6S8U - chains A and B; structure by X-ray diffraction, 3.67 A resolution.

[Chain A]
Name: Erythrocyte membrane protein 1
Source organism: Plasmodium falciparum
UniProt: E0A3B3 (E0A3B3_PLAFA); residues 733-1201 here = UniProt positions 733-1201
Amino-acid sequence (469 residues; numbered 733 to 1201; the number before each row is that of its first residue):
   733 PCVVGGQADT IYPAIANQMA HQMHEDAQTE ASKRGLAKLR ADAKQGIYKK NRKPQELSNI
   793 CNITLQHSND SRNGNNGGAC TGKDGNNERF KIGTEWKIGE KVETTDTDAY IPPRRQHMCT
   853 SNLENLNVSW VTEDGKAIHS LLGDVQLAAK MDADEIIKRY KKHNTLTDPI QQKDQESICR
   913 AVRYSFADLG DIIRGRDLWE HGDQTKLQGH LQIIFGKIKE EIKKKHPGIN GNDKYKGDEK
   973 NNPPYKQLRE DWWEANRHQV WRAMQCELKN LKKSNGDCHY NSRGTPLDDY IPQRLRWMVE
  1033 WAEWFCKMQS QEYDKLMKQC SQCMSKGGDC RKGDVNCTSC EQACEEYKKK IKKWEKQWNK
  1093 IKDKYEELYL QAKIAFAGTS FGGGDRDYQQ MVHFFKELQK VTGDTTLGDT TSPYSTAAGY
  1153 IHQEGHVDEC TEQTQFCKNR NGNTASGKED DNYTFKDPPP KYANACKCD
Unresolved in the structure: 735-740, 957-962, 1058-1060, 1172-1196, 1201
Disulfides: Cys734-Cys1169, Cys793-Cys998, Cys812-Cys851, Cys911-Cys1010, Cys1038-Cys1162, Cys1052-Cys1072, Cys1055-Cys1062, Cys1069-Cys1200, Cys1076-Cys1198
What the authors report for this chain:
  - conformationally variable residues (loop rearrangement): Asn805 to Gly809, Lys833 to Asp840, Ala1107 to Asp1117

[Chain B]
Name: Intercellular adhesion molecule 1
Source organism: Homo sapiens
UniProt: P05362 (ICAM1_HUMAN); residues 1-185 here correspond to UniProt positions 28-212 (UniProt number = residue number + 27)
Amino-acid sequence (186 residues; row label = number of the first residue in the row):
     1 QTSVSPSKVI LPRGGSVLVT CSTSCDQPKL LGIETPLPKK ELLLPGNNRK VYELSNVQED
    61 SQPMCYSNCP DGQSTAKTFL TVYWTPERVE LAPLPSWQPV GKNLTLRCQV EGGAPRANLT
   121 VVLLRGEKEL KREPAVGEPA EVTTTVLVRR DHHGANFSCR TELDLRPQGL ELFENTSAPY
   181 QLQTFG
Disulfides: Cys21-Cys65, Cys25-Cys69, Cys108-Cys159
Glycans and other covalent adducts: N-acetylglucosamine (NAG) linked to Asn118, Asn156, Asn175
Sequence notes: expression tag (186)
Swiss-Prot annotation at these positions:
  - motif: Arg125 to Glu127 (Cell attachment site)
  - glycosylation (N-linked (GlcNAc...) asparagine): Asn103, Asn118 (complex), Asn156, Asn175

[Interface between chain A and chain B]
Pairs across the interface - 39 pairs, chain A then chain B:
  Thr837(A) - Val4(B)  hydrogen bond (side chain-backbone)
  Thr837(A) - Ser5(B)
  Thr837(A) - Ser7(B)
  Gly969(A) - Arg166(B)  hydrogen bond (backbone-side chain)
  Lys972(A) - Arg166(B)  hydrogen bond (backbone-side chain)
  Lys972(A) - Pro167(B)
  Asn973(A) - Arg166(B)  hydrogen bond (side chain-backbone)
  Asn974(A) - Pro167(B)  hydrogen bond (side chain-backbone)
  Asp1095(A) - Arg49(B)  salt bridge
  Glu1098(A) - Leu44(B)
  Glu1098(A) - Arg49(B)  salt bridge
  Glu1099(A) - Ser5(B)
  Glu1099(A) - Pro6(B)
  Glu1099(A) - Thr20(B)
  Gln1103(A) - Val17(B)
  Gln1103(A) - Leu18(B)  hydrogen bond (side chain-backbone)
  Ile1106(A) - Ser16(B)
  Ile1106(A) - Leu18(B)  hydrophobic
  Ile1106(A) - Glu53(B)
  Ala1107(A) - Ser16(B)
  Ala1109(A) - Pro12(B)
  Gly1110(A) - Ile10(B)
  Gly1110(A) - Pro12(B)
  Gly1110(A) - Tyr83(B)  hydrogen bond (backbone-side chain)
  Gly1110(A) - Leu170(B)
  Thr1111(A) - Ile10(B)
  Ser1112(A) - Val9(B)
  Ser1112(A) - Ile10(B)  hydrogen bond (backbone-backbone)
  Ser1112(A) - Gln168(B)
  Ser1112(A) - Leu170(B)
  Phe1113(A) - Lys8(B)
  Phe1113(A) - Val9(B)  hydrophobic
  Gly1114(A) - Ser7(B)
  Gly1114(A) - Lys8(B)  hydrogen bond (backbone-backbone)
  Gly1115(A) - Ser7(B)
  Gln1121(A) - Gln168(B)
  Gln1121(A) - Gly169(B)  hydrogen bond (side chain-backbone)
  Gln1121(A) - Leu170(B)
  Leu1139(A) - Leu42(B)  hydrophobic
Interface residues without a listed pair, chain A (23 interface residues in all): Leu1102, Phe1108, Tyr1120
Interface residues without a listed pair, chain B (23 interface residues in all): Leu11
From the paper, about this interface:
  - specific contacts: Glu1098(A)-Arg49(B) (hydrogen bond)
  - interface residues, chain A: Asn973(A), Glu1098(A), Leu1102(A), Gln1103(A), Ile1106(A), Ala1107(A), Phe1113(A)
  - hot spots on chain A (mutagenesis) - Q1103A (200-fold): decreased binding to Intercellular adhesion molecule 1 (chain B)

[In short]
The chain A/chain B interface involves 23 residues from each chain; the contacts include 10 hydrogen bonds and
2 salt bridges. Among the polar pairs are Asp1095(A)-Arg49(B), Glu1098(A)-Arg49(B) and Thr837(A)-Val4(B). The
paper describes a hydrogen bond between Glu1098(A) and Arg49(B). From the paper: Q1103A of chain A reduces
binding to Intercellular adhesion molecule 1 (chain B); interface residues Asn973(A), Glu1098(A) and
Leu1102(A) among others.
Here chain A is Erythrocyte membrane protein 1 (Plasmodium falciparum) and chain B is Intercellular adhesion
molecule 1 (Homo sapiens). Entry 6S8U (Structure of the PfEMP1 IT4var13 DBLbeta domain bound to ICAM-1) was
determined by X-ray diffraction (same publication as 6S8T).
